PDB entry 8OF4 | electron microscopy, 2.94 A resolution | chains A and J of the 11 polymer chains in the assembly

# Chain A
Molecule: Histone H3.2
Organism: Xenopus laevis
UniProtKB: P84233 (H32_XENLA); residues 0-135 here correspond to UniProt positions 1-136 (UniProt number = residue number + 1)
Amino-acid sequence (136 residues; row label = number of the first residue in the row; numbering starts at 0):
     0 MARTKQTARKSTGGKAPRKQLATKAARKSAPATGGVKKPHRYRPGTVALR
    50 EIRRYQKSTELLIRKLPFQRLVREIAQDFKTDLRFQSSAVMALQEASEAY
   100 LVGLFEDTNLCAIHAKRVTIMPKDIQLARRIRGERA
Not modelled in the structure: 0-37
Curated features (UniProtKB/Swiss-Prot):
  - modified residue: Arg2 (Asymmetric dimethylarginine), Thr3 (Phosphothreonine), Lys4 (Allysine), Gln5 (5-glutamyl dopamine), Thr6 (Phosphothreonine), Arg8 (Citrulline), Lys9 (N6,N6,N6-trimethyllysine), Ser10 (ADP-ribosylserine), Thr11 (Phosphothreonine), Lys14 (N6-(2-hydroxyisobutyryl)lysine), Arg17 (Asymmetric dimethylarginine), Lys18 (N6-(2-hydroxyisobutyryl)lysine), Lys23 (N6-(2-hydroxyisobutyryl)lysine), Arg26 (Citrulline), Lys27 (N6,N6,N6-trimethyllysine), Ser28 (ADP-ribosylserine), Lys36 (N6,N6,N6-trimethyllysine), Lys37 (N6-methyllysine), Tyr41 (Phosphotyrosine), Lys56 (N6,N6,N6-trimethyllysine) and 8 more in UniProt
  - lipidation: Cys110 (S-palmitoyl cysteine)

# Chain J
Molecule: 145-nt DNA strand
Organism: Xenopus laevis
Sequence (145 nucleotides; row label = number of the first residue in the row; numbers below 1 keep their minus sign (DA-72 is residue -72)):
   -72 ATCGATGTATATATCTGACACGTGCCTGGAGACTAGGGAGTAATCCCCTT
   -22 GGCGGTTAAAACGCGGGGGACAGCGCGTACGTGCGTTTAAGCGGTGCTAG
    28 AGCTGTCTACGACCAATTGAGCGGCCTCGGCACCGGGATTCTGAT

# Chain A / chain J interface
Residue-residue contacts (25; chain A residue first):
  His39(A) with DT-67(J), sugar contact
  Arg40(A) with DG8(J), base contact; DT9(J), hydrogen bond to the base; DG10(J), sugar contact
  Tyr41(A) with DT-67(J), sugar contact; DG-66(J), sugar contact; DT9(J), phosphate contact; DG10(J), hydrogen bond to the phosphate
  Pro43(A) with DT9(J), phosphate contact
  Gly44(A) with DG8(J), hydrogen bond to the phosphate; DT9(J), hydrogen bond to the phosphate
  Thr45(A) with DT9(J), hydrogen bond to the phosphate
  Val46(A) with DT9(J), hydrogen bond to the phosphate; DG10(J), phosphate contact
  Ala47(A) with DT9(J), hydrogen bond to the phosphate
  Arg49(A) with DG-66(J), phosphate contact; DT-65(J), phosphate contact
  Arg63(A) with DA17(J), hydrogen bond to the phosphate; DG18(J), salt bridge to the phosphate
  Lys64(A) with DG18(J), hydrogen bond to the phosphate
  Leu65(A) with DG18(J), hydrogen bond to the phosphate
  Pro66(A) with DA17(J), phosphate contact
  Arg69(A) with DA17(J), salt bridge to the phosphate
  Arg83(A) with DA26(J), hydrogen bond to the phosphate; DG27(J), salt bridge to the phosphate
Other interface residues (no listed pair), chain A (16 interface residues in all): Arg42

# Summary
16 residues of chain A and 10 residues of chain J are in contact, with 11 hydrogen bonds and 3 salt bridges.
Polar pairs include Arg40(A)-DT9(J), Tyr41(A)-DG10(J) and Gly44(A)-DG8(J).
Chain A is Histone H3.2 and chain J is a 145-nt DNA strand, both from Xenopus laevis; the structure,
Nucleosome Bound human SIRT6 (Composite), was determined by electron microscopy.
